Entry 1FMJ (X-ray diffraction, 2.00 A resolution); this record covers chain A.

Chain A:
Name: Retinol dehydratase
Organism: Spodoptera frugiperda
Reference sequence: Q26490 (Q26490_SPOFR); numbering as in UniProt (aligned over 1-351)
Chain sequence (351 residues; numbered 1 to 351; the number before each row is that of its first residue):
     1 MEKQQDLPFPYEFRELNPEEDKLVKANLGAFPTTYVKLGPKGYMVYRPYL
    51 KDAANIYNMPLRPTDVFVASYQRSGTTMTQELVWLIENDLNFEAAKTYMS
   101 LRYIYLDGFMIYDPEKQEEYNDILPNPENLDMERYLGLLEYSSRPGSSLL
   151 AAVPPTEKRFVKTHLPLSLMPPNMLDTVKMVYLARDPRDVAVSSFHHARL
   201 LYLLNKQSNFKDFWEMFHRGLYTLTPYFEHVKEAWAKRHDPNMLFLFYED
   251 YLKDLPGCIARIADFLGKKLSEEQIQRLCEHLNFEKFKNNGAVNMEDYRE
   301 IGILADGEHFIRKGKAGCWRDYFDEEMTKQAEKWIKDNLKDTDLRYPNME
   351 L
Not modelled in the structure: 1-7, 350-351
Ion coordination: Ca2+: Glu118, Asn121, Asp122; Hg2+ site 1: Asp254, Cys258; Hg2+ site 2: Cys279, Glu280; Hg2+ site 3: Cys318, Asp321
Residues lining bound ligands:
  - adenosine-3'-5'-diphosphate (A3P): Gln72, Arg73, Ser74, Gly75, Thr76, Thr77, Met78, Arg185, Ser193, Tyr248, Leu252, Leu282, Asn283, Phe284, Phe287, Phe310, Ile311, Arg312, Lys313, Gly314, Lys315
  - retinol (RTL): Phe31, Tyr105, Ile111, Tyr112, Tyr120, Ile123, Leu138, Leu139, Ser142, Lys162, His164, His197, Leu201, Leu203, Met295, Tyr298, Ile303, Phe310

In short:
Ligands of chain A: adenosine-3'-5'-diphosphate and retinol. Glu118, Asn121 and Asp122 form the Ca2+ site.
Asp254 and Cys258 coordinate Hg2+ site 1.
Chain A is Retinol dehydratase (Spodoptera frugiperda); the structure, Crystal structure of mercury derivative
of retinol dehydratase in a complex with retinol and pap, was determined by X-ray diffraction, deposited
together with 1FML.
